Entry 5E3R (X-ray diffraction, 1.85 A resolution); this record covers chain A.

Chain A:
Name: 2,3,4,5-tetrahydropyridine-2,6-dicarboxylate N-succinyltransferase
From: Corynebacterium glutamicum
Notes: EC 2.3.1.117
UniProt: Q8NRE3 (DAPD_CORGL); residues 2-297 here = UniProt positions 2-297
Chain sequence (302 residues; each row starts with the number of its first residue):
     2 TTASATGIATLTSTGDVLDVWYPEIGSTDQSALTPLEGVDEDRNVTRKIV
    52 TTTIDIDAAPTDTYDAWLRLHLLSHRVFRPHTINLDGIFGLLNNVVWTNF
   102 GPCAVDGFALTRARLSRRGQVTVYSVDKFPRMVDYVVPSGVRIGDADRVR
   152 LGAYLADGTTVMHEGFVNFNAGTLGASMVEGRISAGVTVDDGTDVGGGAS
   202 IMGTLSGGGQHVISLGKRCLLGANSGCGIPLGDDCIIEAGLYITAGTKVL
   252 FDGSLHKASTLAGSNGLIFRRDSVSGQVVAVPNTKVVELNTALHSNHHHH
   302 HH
Not modelled in the structure: 205-212, 287-303
Construct notes: conflict Ile-57 (Thr in Q8NRE3); expression tag (298-303)
Residues lining bound ligands: (2S)-2-aminoheptanedioic acid (NPI): Phe-90, Phe-130, Arg-143, Arg-151, Met-163, Phe-167, Asn-169, Phe-170, Met-179, Glu-181, Ser-185, Ala-186
Swiss-Prot annotation at these positions:
  - active site: Glu-181 (Acyl-anhydride intermediate)
  - binding site (Mg(2+)): Asp-148, Glu-165
  - binding site (succinyl-CoA): Arg-183, Gly-198, Ser-201, Ala-224, Glu-239, Ala-240, Gly-247, Lys-258, Arg-271 to Ser-274

Summary:
Chain A binds (2S)-2-aminoheptanedioic acid. Curated annotation (UniProt) lists active-site residue Glu-181,
Mg2+-binding residues Asp-148 and Glu-165 and 12 succinyl-CoA-binding residues.
Chain A is 2,3,4,5-tetrahydropyridine-2,6-dicarboxylate N-succinyltransferase (Corynebacterium glutamicum);
the structure, Crystal structure of DapD in complex with 2-aminopimelate from Corynebacterium glutamicum, was
determined by X-ray diffraction, deposited together with 5E3P and 5E3Q.
